Entry 8GHD (electron microscopy, 2.20 A resolution); this record covers chains A and F of the 6 polymer chains in the assembly.

# Chain A (and F)
Name: Polyunsaturated fatty acid lipoxygenase ALOX12
Organism: Homo sapiens
Notes: EC 1.13.11.-, 1.13.11.31, 1.13.11.33, 3.3.2.-; chain F of this document is another copy of the same molecule, construct and numbering; everything in this record applies to it too
UniProtKB: P18054 (LOX12_HUMAN); numbering as in UniProt (aligned over 2-663)
Sequence (669 residues; row label = number of the first residue in the row; numbers below 1 keep their minus sign (Met-5 is residue -5)):
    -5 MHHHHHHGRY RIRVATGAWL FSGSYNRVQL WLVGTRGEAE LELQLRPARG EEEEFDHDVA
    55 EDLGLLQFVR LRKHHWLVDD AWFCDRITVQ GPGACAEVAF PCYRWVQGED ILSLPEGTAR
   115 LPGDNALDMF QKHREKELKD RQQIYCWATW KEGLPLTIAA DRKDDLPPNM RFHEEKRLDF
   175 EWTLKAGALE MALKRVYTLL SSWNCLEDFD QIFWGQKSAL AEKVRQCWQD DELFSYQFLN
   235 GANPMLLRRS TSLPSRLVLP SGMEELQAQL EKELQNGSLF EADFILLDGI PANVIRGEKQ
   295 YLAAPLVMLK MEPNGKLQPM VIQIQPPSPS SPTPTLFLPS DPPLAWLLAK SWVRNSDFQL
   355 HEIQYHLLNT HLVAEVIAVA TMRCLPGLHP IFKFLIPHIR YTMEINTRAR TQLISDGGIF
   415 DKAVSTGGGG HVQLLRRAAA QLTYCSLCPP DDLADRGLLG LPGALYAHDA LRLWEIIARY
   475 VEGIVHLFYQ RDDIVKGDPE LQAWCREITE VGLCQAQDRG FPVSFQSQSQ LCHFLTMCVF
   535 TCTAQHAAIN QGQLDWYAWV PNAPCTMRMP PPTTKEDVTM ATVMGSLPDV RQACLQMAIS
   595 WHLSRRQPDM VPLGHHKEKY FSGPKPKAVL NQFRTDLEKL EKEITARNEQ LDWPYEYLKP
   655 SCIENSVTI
Unresolved in the structure: -5 to 1
Sequence notes: initiating methionine (-5); expression tag (-4 to 1); variant Ser322 (Asn in P18054)
Metal / ion sites: Fe2+: His360, His365, His540, Ile663
Small-molecule neighbours:
  - arachidonic acid (ACD): Phe174, Leu178, Phe352, Glu356, His360, Leu361, His365, Ile399, Arg402, Ala403, Leu407, Ile413, Phe414, Gln547, Gln590, Ile593, Ser594, His596, Leu597, Ile663
  - ZR5 (N-(1,3-benzothiazol-2-yl)-4-{[(2-hydroxy-3-methoxyphenyl)methyl]amino}benzene-1-sulfonamide): Thr177, Leu178, Gly181, Ala182, Met185, Arg189, Arg290, Ile413, Lys416, Arg585, Leu589, Ala592, Ile593, Trp595, His596
UniProt features mapped onto this chain:
  - binding site (Fe cation): His360, His365, His540, Asn544, Ile663
  - modified residue: Ser246 (Phosphoserine)
  - natural variant: Asp134 (D134H: Does not affect lipoxygenase activity), Glu259 (E259K: Does not affect lipoxygenase activity), Gln261 (Q261R: Does not affect lipoxygenase activity), Ser322 (N322S: Does not affect lipoxygenase activity; this construct carries the variant)
  - mutagenesis: His355 (H355Q: No effect on arachidonate 12(S)-lipoxygenase activity), His360 (H360Q/Y: Complete loss of arachidonate 12(S)-lipoxygenase activity), His365 (H365Q: Complete loss of arachidonate 12(S)-lipoxygenase activity), His383 (H383Q: Alteredarachidonate 12(S)-lipoxygenase activity and protein expression), His392 (H392Q: No effect on arachidonate 12(S)-lipoxygenase activity), Lys416 (K416Q: Reduced arachidonate 12(S)-lipoxygenase activity. No effect on the stereoselectivity of the oxygenation reaction), Ala417 (A417I: Reduced arachidonate 12(S)-lipoxygenase activity. Alters the stereoselectivity of the oxygenation reaction), Val418 (V418M: No effect onarachidonate 12(S)-lipoxygenase activity. No effect on the stereoselectivity of the oxygenation reaction), His540 (H540Q: Complete loss of arachidonate 12(S)-lipoxygenase activity)
Reported in the primary citation:
  - binding site for arachidonic acid: His596
  - binding site for ZR5: Leu178, Ala182, Met185, Arg189, Arg290, Ile413, Arg585, Leu589, Ile593
  - mutagenesis - R189A/R290A/K416A/R585A, R189D/R290L/K416Q/R585H, L589F: abolished catalytic activity
  - mutagenesis - L589A: unchanged catalytic activity
  - Fe2+ coordination: His360, His365, His540, Asn544, Ile663
  - mutagenesis - L589F: unchanged stability

# How chain A and chain F interact
Contacting residue pairs (17; chain A residue first):
  Trp176(A) with Leu194(F), hydrophobic
  Leu183(A) with Leu194(F), hydrophobic
  Glu184(A) with Tyr191(F), hydrogen bond
  Leu187(A) with Leu187(F), hydrophobic; Val190(F), hydrophobic; Tyr191(F), hydrophobic
  Val190(A) with Leu187(F), hydrophobic
  Tyr191(A) with Glu184(F), hydrogen bond; Leu187(F), hydrophobic; Trp208(F); Gly209(F)
  Leu194(A) with Trp176(F), hydrophobic; Leu183(F), hydrophobic
  Trp208(A) with Tyr191(F); Trp208(F), hydrophobic
  Gly209(A) with Tyr191(F)
  Glu216(A) with Glu216(F)
Interface residues without a listed pair, chain A (13 interface residues in all): Gln205, Lys211, Arg219
Interface residues without a listed pair, chain F (13 interface residues in all): Gln205, Lys211, Arg219

# In short
Chain A and chain F each contribute 13 residues to their interface; the contacts include 2 hydrogen bonds. Its
one hydrogen-bonded contact is Glu184(A)-Tyr191(F). The paper reports a binding site for ZR5 at Leu178(A),
Ala182(A) and Met185(A) among others; R189A/R290A/K416A/R585A, R189D/R290L/K416Q/R585H and L589F of chain A
abolish catalytic activity.
Both chains are Polyunsaturated fatty acid lipoxygenase ALOX12 (Homo sapiens). Entry 8GHD (The structure of
h12-LOX in hexameric form bound to inhibitor ML355 and arachidonic acid) was determined by electron microscopy
together with 8GHB, 8GHC and 8GHE from the same study.
